5I8H - chains A and I of the 6 polymer chains in the assembly; structure by X-ray diffraction, 4.30 A resolution (low resolution: residue-level contacts below are approximate; hydrogen-bond / salt-bridge calls are withheld).

[Chain A]
Molecule: BG505 SOSIP.664 gp120
Source organism: Human immunodeficiency virus 1
Reference sequence: Q2N0S6 (Q2N0S6_9HIV1); the construct lacks a stretch of the UniProt sequence and is renumbered around it, so the offset changes along the chain: 31-141 = UniProt 30-140; 150-185 = UniProt 141-176; 187-309 = UniProt 186-308; 312-321 = UniProt 309-318; 2 more segments
Chain sequence (481 residues; numbered 31 to 513 plus 10 insertion-coded residues; 12 numbers in that range are skipped by the numbering (no residue carries them; nothing is unmodelled there); the number before each row is that of its first residue; a row labelled like 185A-185I holds insertion residues (185A, then the next letters in order)):
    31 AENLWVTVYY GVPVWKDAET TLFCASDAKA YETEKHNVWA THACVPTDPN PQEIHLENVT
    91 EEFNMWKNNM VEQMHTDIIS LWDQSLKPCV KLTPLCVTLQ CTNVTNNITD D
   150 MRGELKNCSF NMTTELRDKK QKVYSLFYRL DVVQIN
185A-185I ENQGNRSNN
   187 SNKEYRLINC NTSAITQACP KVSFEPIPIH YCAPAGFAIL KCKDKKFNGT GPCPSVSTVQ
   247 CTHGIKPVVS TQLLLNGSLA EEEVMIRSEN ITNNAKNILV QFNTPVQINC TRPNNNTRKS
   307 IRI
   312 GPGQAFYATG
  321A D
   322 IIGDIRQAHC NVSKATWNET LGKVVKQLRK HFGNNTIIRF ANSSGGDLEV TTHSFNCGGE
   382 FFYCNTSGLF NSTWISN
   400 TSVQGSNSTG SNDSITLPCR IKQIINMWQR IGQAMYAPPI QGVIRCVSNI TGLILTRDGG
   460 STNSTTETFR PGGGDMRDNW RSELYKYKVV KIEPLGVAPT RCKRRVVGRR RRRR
Unresolved in the structure: 185A-185I, 400-410, 508-513
Disulfide bonds: Cys54-Cys74, Cys119-Cys205, Cys126-Cys196, Cys131-Cys157, Cys218-Cys247, Cys228-Cys239, Cys296-Cys331, Cys378-Cys445, Cys385-Cys418
Covalent attachments: glycan linked to Asn88, Asn137, Asn332; N-acetylglucosamine (NAG) linked to Asn133, Asn156, Asn160, Asn197, Asn234, Asn276, Asn295, Asn301, Asn339, Asn355, Asn386, Asn392, Asn448
Sequence notes: conflict Asn332 (Thr330 in Q2N0S6), Cys501 (Ala498 in Q2N0S6), Arg509 (Glu506 in Q2N0S6), Arg510 (Lys507 in Q2N0S6); expression tag (512-513)
What the authors report for this chain:
  - post-translational modification sites: Asn88
  - mutagenesis - N88Q (Kd 19.9 nM): decreased binding to VRC34.01 Fab heavy chain

[Chain I]
Molecule: PGT122 Fab heavy chain
Source organism: Homo sapiens
Notes: antibody fragment or engineered binder
Chain sequence (235 residues; numbered 1 to 214 plus 21 insertion-coded residues; the number before each row is that of its first residue; a row labelled like 82A-82C holds insertion residues (82A, then the next letters in order)):
     1 QVHLQESGPG LVKPSETLSL TCNVSGTLVR DNYWSWIRQP LGKQPEWIGY VHDSGDTNYN
    61 PSLKSRVHLS LDKSKNLVSL RL
82A-82C TGV
    83 TAADSAIYYC ATTKHGRR
100A-100R IYGVVAFKEWFTYFYMDV
   101 WGKGTSVTVS SASTKGPSVF PLAPSSKSTS GGTAALGCLV KDYFPEPVTV SWNSGALTSG
   161 VHTFPAVLQS SGLYSLSSVV TVPSSSLGTQ TYICNVNHKP SNTKVDKRVE PKSC
Unresolved in the structure: 127-130, 212-214
Disulfide bonds: Cys22-Cys92, Cys138-Cys194
Covalent attachments: N-acetylglucosamine (NAG) linked to Asn23; glycan linked to Arg99

[Interface between chain A and chain I]
Residue-residue contacts - 10 pairs, chain A then chain I:
  Asp141(A) with Lys100H(I)
  Asp325(A) with Tyr100B(I)
  Arg327(A) with Tyr100B(I); Gly100C(I); Val100D(I); Glu100I(I)
  Gln328(A) with Phe100G(I); Glu100I(I)
  His330(A) with Val100D(I)
  Pro417(A) with Phe100G(I)
Other interface residues (no listed pair), chain A (8 interface residues in all): Met150, Thr415

[Overview]
8 residues of chain A face 6 of chain I across their interface. Covalently linked N-acetylglucosamine: at
Asn88(A), Asn133(A), Asn137(A), Asn156(A), Asn160(A) and Asn197(A) and 10 more. N-acetylglucosamine is
covalently linked to Asn23(I). The paper reports that N88Q of chain A reduces binding to VRC34.01 Fab heavy
chain; a modification site at Asn88(A).
Chain A is BG505 SOSIP.664 gp120 (Human immunodeficiency virus 1) and chain I is PGT122 Fab heavy chain (Homo
sapiens); the structure, Crystal Structure of HIV-1 BG505 SOSIP.664 Prefusion Env Trimer in Complex with V3
Loop-targeting Antibody PGT122 ..., was determined by X-ray diffraction (same publication as 5I8C and 5I8E).
